Entry 5L5W (X-ray diffraction, 2.80 A resolution); this record covers chains R and S of the 28 polymer chains in the assembly.

[Chain R]
Name: Proteasome subunit alpha type-5
Source organism: Saccharomyces cerevisiae (strain ATCC 204508 / S288c)
Notes: EC 3.4.25.1
UniProtKB: P32379 (PSA5_YEAST); residues -7 to 252 here correspond to UniProt positions 1-260 (UniProt number = residue number + 8)
Chain sequence (260 residues; numbered -7 to 252; the number before each row is that of its first residue; numbers below 1 keep their minus sign (Met-7 is residue -7)):
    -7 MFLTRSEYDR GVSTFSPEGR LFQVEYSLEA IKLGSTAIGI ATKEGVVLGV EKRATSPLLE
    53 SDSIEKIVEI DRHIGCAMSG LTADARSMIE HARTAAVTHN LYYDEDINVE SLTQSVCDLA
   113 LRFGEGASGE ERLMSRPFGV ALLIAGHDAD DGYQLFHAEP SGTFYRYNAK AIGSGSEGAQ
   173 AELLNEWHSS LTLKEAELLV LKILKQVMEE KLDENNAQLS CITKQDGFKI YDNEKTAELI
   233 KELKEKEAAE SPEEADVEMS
Disordered / not traced: -7 to 0, 118-124, 243-252

[Chain S]
Name: Proteasome subunit alpha type-6
Source organism: Saccharomyces cerevisiae (strain ATCC 204508 / S288c)
Notes: EC 3.4.25.1
UniProtKB: P40302 (PSA6_YEAST); residues 0-233 here correspond to UniProt positions 1-234 (UniProt number = residue number + 1)
Chain sequence (234 residues; row label = number of the first residue in the row; numbering starts at 0):
     0 MFRNNYDGDT VTFSPTGRLF QVEYALEAIK QGSVTVGLRS NTHAVLVALK RNADELSSYQ
    60 KKIIKCDEHM GLSLAGLAPD ARVLSNYLRQ QCNYSSLVFN RKLAVERAGH LLCDKAQKNT
   120 QSYGGRPYGV GLLIIGYDKS GAHLLEFQPS GNVTELYGTA IGARSQGAKT YLERTLDTFI
   180 KIDGNPDELI KAGVEAISQS LRDESLTVDN LSIAIVGKDT PFTIYDGEAV AKYI
Disordered / not traced: 0-2
Swiss-Prot annotation at these positions:
  - modified residue: Ser13 (Phosphoserine)
  - cross-link: Lys190 (Glycyl lysine isopeptide (Lys-Gly) (interchain with G-Cter in ubiquitin))

[Interface between chain R and chain S]
Contacting residue pairs (45):
  Arg2(R) - Gly7(S)
  Gly3(R) - Gly7(S)
  Ser5(R) - Arg125(S)
  Thr6(R) - Gly7(S)
  Thr6(R) - Gln20(S)
  Phe7(R) - Gln20(S)  hydrogen bond (backbone-side chain)
  Phe7(R) - Tyr23(S)
  Phe7(R) - Ala24(S)  hydrophobic
  Phe7(R) - Leu76(S)  hydrophobic
  Phe7(R) - Arg125(S)
  Phe7(R) - Pro126(S)
  Phe7(R) - Gly128(S)
  Ser8(R) - Tyr23(S)
  Pro9(R) - Tyr23(S)  hydrophobic
  Pro9(R) - Glu26(S)
  Glu10(R) - Glu26(S)
  Glu10(R) - Gln30(S)
  Gly11(R) - Tyr23(S)
  Gly11(R) - Ala27(S)
  Leu13(R) - Arg125(S)
  Gln106(R) - Arg81(S)  hydrogen bond
  Asp110(R) - Arg81(S)  salt bridge
  Leu113(R) - Pro78(S)  hydrophobic
  Leu113(R) - Arg125(S)
  Ser153(R) - Pro78(S)
  Gly154(R) - Pro78(S)
  Thr155(R) - Gln59(S)
  Phe156(R) - Gln59(S)
  Tyr157(R) - Arg50(S)
  Tyr157(R) - Ala52(S)
  Tyr157(R) - Ser56(S)
  Tyr157(R) - Ser57(S)
  Tyr157(R) - Gln59(S)
  Arg158(R) - Ser56(S)
  Arg158(R) - Ser57(S)  hydrogen bond (backbone-backbone)
  Tyr159(R) - Ala52(S)
  Tyr159(R) - Asp53(S)
  Tyr159(R) - Leu55(S)
  Tyr159(R) - Ser56(S)
  Asn160(R) - Leu55(S)  hydrogen bond (backbone-backbone)
  Ala161(R) - Leu55(S)
  Gln172(R) - Asp53(S)  hydrogen bond
  Gln172(R) - Leu55(S)
  Leu176(R) - Leu55(S)  hydrophobic
  Trp179(R) - Leu55(S)  hydrophobic
Also at the interface, not in a pair above, chain R (27 interface residues in all): Glu117, Leu175
Also at the interface, not in a pair above, chain S (25 interface residues in all): Asp6, Asn51, Glu54, Asp79, Gly123

[Summary]
27 residues of chain R and 25 residues of chain S are in contact; the contacts include 5 hydrogen bonds and 1
salt bridge. Polar pairs include Asp110(R)-Arg81(S), Phe7(R)-Gln20(S) and Gln106(R)-Arg81(S).
Chain R is Proteasome subunit alpha type-5 and chain S is Proteasome subunit alpha type-6, both from
Saccharomyces cerevisiae (strain ATCC 204508 / S288c); the structure, Yeast 20S proteasome with human beta5c
(1-138) and human beta6 (97-111; 118-133), was determined by X-ray diffraction together with 5L52, 5L54, 5L55,
5L5A, 5L5B, 5L5D and 30 further entries from the same study.
